Entry 1L1M (solution NMR); this record covers chains A and B of the 4 polymer chains in the assembly.

Chain A (and B):
Name: Lactose operon repressor
Organism: Escherichia coli
Notes: fragment: N-terminal DNA-binding domain, Residues 1-62; chain B of this document is another copy of the same molecule, construct and numbering; everything in this record applies to it too
UniProt: P03023 (LACI_ECOLI); numbering as in UniProt (aligned over 1-62)
Chain sequence (62 residues; row label = number of the first residue in the row):
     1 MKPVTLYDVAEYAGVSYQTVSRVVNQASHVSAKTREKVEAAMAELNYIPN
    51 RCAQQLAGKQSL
Sequence notes: engineered mutation C52 (Val in P03023)
What the authors report for this chain:
  - binding site for the 23-nt DNA strand: L6, S16, Y17, Q18, T19, S21, R22, N25, H29, V30, S31, T34, Y47, N50, A53, Q54, L56, A57
  - binding site for the 23-nt DNA strand: L6, Y7, Q18, R22, H29
  - specificity-determining residues: Y7, Y17, Q18
  - contacts within the chain: Y7-Y17 (pi stacking), N25-Q54
  - conformationally variable residues (side-chain flip): Y7, Y17

Chain A / chain B interface:
Contacting residue pairs (4):
  N50(A) - Q55(B)
  C52(A) - C52(B)  disulfide
  A53(A) - L56(B)
  L56(A) - L56(B)
Other interface residues (no listed pair), chain A (5 interface residues in all): Q55
Other interface residues (no listed pair), chain B (5 interface residues in all): R51, A53
Disulfides between the chains: C52(A)-C52(B)

In short:
Chain A and chain B each contribute 5 residues to their interface, with 1 disulfide bond. From the paper: a
binding site for the 23-nt DNA strand at L6(A), S16(A) and Y17(A) among others; specificity determinants
Y7(A), Y17(A) and Q18(A).
Chain A and chain B are both Lactose operon repressor (Escherichia coli); the structure, Solution structure of
a dimer of lac repressor DNA-binding domain complexed to its natural operator O1, was determined by solution
NMR.
